PDB entry 4QVP | X-ray diffraction, 2.30 A resolution | chains M and b of the 28 polymer chains in the assembly

# Chain M
Molecule: Proteasome subunit beta type-7
Source organism: Saccharomyces cerevisiae
Notes: EC 3.4.25.1
UniProtKB: P30657 (PSB7_YEAST); residues -12 to 233 here correspond to UniProt positions 21-266 (UniProt number = residue number + 33)
Amino-acid sequence (246 residues; row label = number of the first residue in the row; numbers below 1 keep their minus sign (Thr-12 is residue -12)):
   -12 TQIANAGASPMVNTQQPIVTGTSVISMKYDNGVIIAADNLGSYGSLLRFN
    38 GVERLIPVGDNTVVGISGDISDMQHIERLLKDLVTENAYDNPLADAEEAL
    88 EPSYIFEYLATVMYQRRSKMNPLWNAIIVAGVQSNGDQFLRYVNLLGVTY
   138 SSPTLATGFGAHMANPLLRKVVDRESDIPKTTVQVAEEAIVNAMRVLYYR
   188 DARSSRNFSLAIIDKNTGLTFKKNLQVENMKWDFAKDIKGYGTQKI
Unresolved in the structure: -12 to 0

# Chain b
Molecule: Proteasome subunit beta type-1
Source organism: Saccharomyces cerevisiae
Notes: EC 3.4.25.1
UniProtKB: P38624 (PSB1_YEAST); residues 1-196 here correspond to UniProt positions 20-215 (UniProt number = residue number + 19)
Amino-acid sequence (196 residues; numbered 1 to 196; the number before each row is that of its first residue):
     1 TSIMAVTFKDGVILGADSRTTTGAYIANRVTDKLTRVHDKIWCCRSGSAA
    51 DTQAIADIVQYHLELYTSQYGTPSTETAASVFKELCYENKDNLTAGIIVA
   101 GYDDKNKGEVYTIPLGGSVHKLPYAIAGSGSTFIYGYCDKNFRENMSKEE
   151 TVDFIKHSLSQAIKWDGSSGGVIRMVVLTAAGVERLIFYPDEYEQL
Curated features (UniProtKB/Swiss-Prot):
  - active site: Thr1 (Nucleophile)
Covalently attached groups: bortezomib (BO2) linked to Thr1
Residues lining bound ligands: bortezomib (BO2; N-[(1R)-1-(dihydroxyboryl)-3-methylbutyl]-N-(pyrazin-2-ylcarbonyl)-L-phenylalaninamide): Arg19, Thr20, Thr21, Thr22, Ala27, Thr31, Lys33, Arg45, Ser46, Gly47, Ser48, Ala49, Thr52, Ser168

# Chain M / chain b interface
Contacting residue pairs - 62 pairs, chain M then chain b:
  Ser32(M) - Trp165(b)
  Ser32(M) - Asp166(b)
  Ser32(M) - Gly167(b)  hydrogen bond (backbone-backbone)
  Leu33(M) - Phe133(b)  hydrophobic
  Leu33(M) - Trp165(b)
  Leu34(M) - Lys164(b)
  Leu34(M) - Trp165(b)  hydrogen bond (backbone-backbone)
  Leu34(M) - Gly167(b)
  Arg35(M) - Trp165(b)
  Asn37(M) - Trp165(b)
  Phe146(M) - Ala24(b)  hydrophobic
  Phe146(M) - Tyr25(b)
  Tyr185(M) - Glu194(b)  hydrogen bond
  Tyr186(M) - Ile26(b)
  Tyr186(M) - Arg29(b)
  Arg187(M) - Ala24(b)
  Arg187(M) - Tyr25(b)
  Arg187(M) - Ile26(b)  hydrogen bond (backbone-backbone)
  Arg187(M) - Ala27(b)  hydrogen bond (side chain-backbone)
  Arg187(M) - Asn28(b)
  Arg187(M) - Arg29(b)
  Asp188(M) - Ala24(b)
  Asp188(M) - Ile26(b)
  Ala189(M) - Arg19(b)
  Ala189(M) - Thr21(b)
  Ala189(M) - Ala24(b)  hydrogen bond (backbone-backbone)
  Ala189(M) - Ile26(b)
  Ala189(M) - Gly167(b)
  Arg193(M) - Asp191(b)  salt bridge
  Arg193(M) - Glu194(b)  salt bridge
  Lys218(M) - Arg29(b)  hydrogen bond (backbone-side chain)
  Trp219(M) - Arg29(b)
  Trp219(M) - Gly171(b)
  Trp219(M) - Val172(b)  hydrophobic
  Trp219(M) - Tyr189(b)
  Trp219(M) - Pro190(b)
  Asp220(M) - Tyr189(b)
  Phe221(M) - Arg29(b)
  Phe221(M) - Val30(b)  hydrophobic
  Ala222(M) - Val30(b)  hydrophobic
  Ala222(M) - Arg174(b)  hydrogen bond (backbone-side chain)
  Ala222(M) - Ile187(b)  hydrophobic
  Lys223(M) - Ile187(b)
  Lys223(M) - Tyr189(b)
  Ile225(M) - Val30(b)  hydrophobic
  Ile225(M) - Arg174(b)
  Lys226(M) - Asp32(b)
  Lys226(M) - Arg185(b)
  Gly227(M) - Asp32(b)  hydrogen bond (backbone-side chain)
  Tyr228(M) - Thr35(b)
  Tyr228(M) - Arg45(b)
  Tyr228(M) - Gln53(b)  hydrogen bond (side chain-backbone)
  Tyr228(M) - Ala56(b)
  Tyr228(M) - Asp57(b)  hydrogen bond
  Gln231(M) - Leu34(b)
  Gln231(M) - Thr35(b)
  Gln231(M) - Arg36(b)  hydrogen bond (side chain-backbone)
  Gln231(M) - Trp42(b)
  Gln231(M) - Arg185(b)
  Ile233(M) - Arg36(b)
  Ile233(M) - Trp42(b)
  Ile233(M) - Arg185(b)  hydrogen bond (backbone-side chain)
Also at the interface, not in a pair above, chain M (27 interface residues in all): Met150, Arg190, Met217
Also at the interface, not in a pair above, chain b (34 interface residues in all): Ile163, Val183

# Summary
27 residues of chain M and 34 residues of chain b are in contact, with 13 hydrogen bonds and 2 salt bridges.
Polar pairs include Arg193(M)-Asp191(b), Arg193(M)-Glu194(b) and Tyr185(M)-Glu194(b). Bortezomib is covalently
linked to Thr1(b). From UniProt: active-site residue Thr1(b) on chain b.
Here chain M is Proteasome subunit beta type-7 and chain b is Proteasome subunit beta type-1, both from
Saccharomyces cerevisiae. Entry 4QVP (yCP beta5-M45T mutant in complex with bortezomib) was determined by
X-ray diffraction (same publication as 4QUX, 4QUY, 4QV0, 4QV1, 4QV3, 4QV4 and 42 further entries).
